Entry 4CUM (X-ray diffraction, 2.33 A resolution); this record covers chains A and B.

# Chain A (and B)
Protein: Nitric oxide synthase, endothelial
Organism: Bos taurus
Notes: EC 1.14.13.39; fragment: heme domain, residues 40-482; chain B of this document is another copy of the same molecule, construct and numbering; everything in this record applies to it too
Reference sequence: P29473 (NOS3_BOVIN); residues 40-482 here = UniProt positions 40-482
Chain sequence (443 residues; each row starts with the number of its first residue):
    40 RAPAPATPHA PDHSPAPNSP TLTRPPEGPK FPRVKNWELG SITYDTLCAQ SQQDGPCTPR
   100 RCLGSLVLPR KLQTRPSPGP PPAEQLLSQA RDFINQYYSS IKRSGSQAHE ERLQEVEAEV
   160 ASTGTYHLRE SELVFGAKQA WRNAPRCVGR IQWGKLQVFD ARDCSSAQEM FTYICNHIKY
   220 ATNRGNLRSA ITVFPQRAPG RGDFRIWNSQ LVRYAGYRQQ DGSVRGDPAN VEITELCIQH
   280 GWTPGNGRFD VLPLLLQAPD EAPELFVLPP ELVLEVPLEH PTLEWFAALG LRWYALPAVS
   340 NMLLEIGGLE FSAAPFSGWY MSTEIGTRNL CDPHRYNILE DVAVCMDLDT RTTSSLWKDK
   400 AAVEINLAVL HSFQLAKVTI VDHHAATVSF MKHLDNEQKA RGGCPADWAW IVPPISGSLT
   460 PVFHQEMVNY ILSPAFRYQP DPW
Disordered / not traced: 40-66, 110-120 (chain B: 40-68, 112-120)
Construct notes: conflict Arg100 (Cys in P29473)
Modified / non-standard residues: Cys384 (s-(dimethylarsenic)cysteine; CAS)
UniProt features mapped onto this chain:
  - binding site (Zn(2+)): Cys96, Cys101
  - binding site ((6R)-L-erythro-5,6,7,8-tetrahydrobiopterin): Ser104, Ala448, Trp449, Phe462
  - binding site (heme b): Cys186, Tyr477
  - binding site (L-arginine): Gln249, Trp358, Tyr359, Glu363, Asn368
  - modified residue: Ser116 (Phosphoserine)
Ion coordination: Zn2+: Cys96, Cys101 (shared with Cys96(B), Cys101(B) of chain B); heme Fe near Cys186 (its only coordinating residue here)
Residues lining bound ligands:
  - arginine (ARG): Gln249, Arg252, Tyr333, Pro336, Val338, Gly357, Trp358, Tyr359, Met360, Glu363, Asn368
  - heme (HEM): Trp180, Ala183, Arg185, Cys186, Val187, Gly188, Gln191, Leu195, Ser228, Met341, Phe355, Ser356, Gly357, Trp358, Tyr359, Met360, Glu363, Val420, Trp449, Phe475, Tyr477
  - WS7 ((9aS)-2-amino-9a-methyl-6,7,8,9,9a,10-hexahydrobenzo[g]pteridin-4(3H)-one), molecule 1: Trp76, Trp447, Phe462, His463, Glu465
  - WS7, molecule 2: Ser104, Val106, Arg367, Ala448, Trp449
From the paper describing this entry:
  - binding site for WS7: Phe462

# Interface between chain A and chain B
Pairs across the interface - 125 pairs, chain A then chain B:
  Pro68(A) with Arg109(B), hydrogen bond (backbone-side chain)
  Phe70(A) with Arg109(B)
  Pro71(A) with Leu102(B), hydrophobic
  Arg72(A) with Leu105(B); Arg109(B)
  Trp76(A) with Val106(B); Leu107(B), hydrophobic; His373(B)
  Glu77(A) with Pro372(B); His373(B)
  Tyr83(A) with Arg109(B)
  Cys87(A) with Arg99(B), hydrogen bond (backbone-side chain)
  Ala88(A) with Arg99(B), hydrogen bond (backbone-side chain)
  Ser90(A) with Arg99(B), hydrogen bond (backbone-side chain)
  Asp93(A) with Pro98(B)
  Gly94(A) with Pro98(B), hydrogen bond (backbone-backbone)
  Cys96(A) with Cys96(B), hydrophobic; Thr97(B); Pro98(B); Cys101(B), hydrophobic
  Thr97(A) with Cys96(B)
  Pro98(A) with Asp93(B); Gly94(B), hydrogen bond (backbone-backbone); Cys96(B)
  Arg99(A) with Ala88(B); Ser90(B), hydrogen bond (side chain-backbone); Tyr469(B)
  Arg100(A) with Lys69(B); Val467(B); Asn468(B); Tyr469(B)
  Cys101(A) with Cys96(B), hydrophobic; Cys101(B), hydrophobic; Gly103(B); Val467(B); Asn468(B), hydrogen bond (backbone-backbone)
  Leu102(A) with Pro71(B), hydrophobic; Val467(B), hydrophobic
  Gly103(A) with Cys101(B)
  Ser104(A) with Trp447(B); Glu465(B); Met466(B), hydrogen bond (side chain-backbone)
  Leu105(A) with Arg72(B); Glu465(B); Met466(B)
  Val106(A) with Trp76(B); Glu465(B), hydrogen bond (backbone-side chain)
  Arg109(A) with Pro71(B); Arg72(B)
  Thr366(A) with Ser457(B)
  Arg367(A) with Ser457(B); Phe462(B)
  Asp371(A) with His463(B), salt bridge
  Pro372(A) with Glu77(B)
  His373(A) with Trp76(B); Glu77(B); His463(B)
  Thr392(A) with Asp421(B), hydrogen bond; His423(B)
  Ser393(A) with Leu406(B); Leu409(B); Gln413(B); Asp421(B), hydrogen bond (backbone-side chain)
  Ser394(A) with Leu406(B)
  Leu395(A) with Val402(B); Asn405(B); Leu406(B); Leu409(B), hydrophobic; His422(B)
  Lys397(A) with His423(B); Leu458(B)
  Asp398(A) with His422(B), salt bridge; His423(B), salt bridge; Ser455(B), hydrogen bond
  Lys399(A) with Val402(B); Leu406(B)
  Ala401(A) with Leu458(B), hydrophobic
  Val402(A) with Leu395(B); Lys399(B)
  Glu403(A) with Lys399(B)
  Asn405(A) with Leu395(B)
  Leu406(A) with Ser393(B); Leu395(B)
  Leu409(A) with Ser393(B); Leu395(B), hydrophobic
  Gln413(A) with Ser393(B), hydrogen bond
  Asp421(A) with Thr392(B), hydrogen bond; Ser393(B), hydrogen bond (side chain-backbone)
  His422(A) with Leu395(B); Asp398(B), salt bridge
  His423(A) with Thr392(B); Asp398(B), salt bridge
  Ala424(A) with Thr392(B)
  Trp447(A) with Ser104(B); Ala448(B), hydrophobic
  Ala448(A) with Trp447(B), hydrophobic
  Pro453(A) with Ser455(B); Gly456(B), hydrogen bond (backbone-backbone); Ser457(B), hydrogen bond (backbone-backbone); Phe462(B), hydrophobic
  Ile454(A) with Asp398(B)
  Ser455(A) with Asp398(B), hydrogen bond; Pro453(B); Ser455(B)
  Gly456(A) with Pro453(B), hydrogen bond (backbone-backbone)
  Ser457(A) with Thr366(B); Arg367(B); Pro453(B), hydrogen bond (backbone-backbone)
  Leu458(A) with Lys397(B); Ala401(B), hydrophobic
  Phe462(A) with Arg367(B); Pro453(B), hydrophobic
  His463(A) with Asp371(B), salt bridge; His373(B)
  Glu465(A) with Ser104(B); Leu105(B); Val106(B), hydrogen bond (side chain-backbone)
  Met466(A) with Ser104(B), hydrogen bond (backbone-side chain); Leu105(B)
  Val467(A) with Arg100(B); Cys101(B); Leu102(B), hydrophobic
  Asn468(A) with Arg100(B); Cys101(B), hydrogen bond (backbone-backbone)
  Tyr469(A) with Arg99(B)
Other interface residues (no listed pair), chain A (66 interface residues in all): Gly67, Gln92, Leu107, Leu378
Other interface residues (no listed pair), chain B (65 interface residues in all): Cys87, Gln91, Gln92, Cys370, Leu378, Ser394, Glu403, Ala424, Ile454

# Summary
The interface between chain A and chain B involves 66 residues on one side and 65 on the other, with 24
hydrogen bonds and 6 salt bridges. Among the polar pairs are Asp371(A)-His463(B), Asp398(A)-His422(B) and
Asp398(A)-His423(B). Bound to chain A: arginine, heme and compound WS7. The paper reports a binding site for
WS7 at Phe462(A).
Chain A and chain B are both Nitric oxide synthase, endothelial (Bos taurus); the structure, Structure of
bovine endothelial nitric oxide synthase heme domain in complex with
(9aS)-2-amino-9a-methyl-6,7,8,9,9a,10-hexahydrobenzo[g]pteridin-4(3H)-one, was determined by X-ray
diffraction, deposited together with 4CUL, 4CUN and 4CVG.
